6F2Y - chain A; structure by X-ray diffraction, 2.40 A resolution.

# Chain A
Molecule: Ectonucleotide pyrophosphatase/phosphodiesterase family member 3
Organism: Rattus norvegicus
Notes: EC 3.1.4.1, 3.6.1.9
Reference sequence: P97675 (ENPP3_RAT); residues 140-875 here = UniProt positions 140-875
Chain sequence (749 residues; numbered 136 to 884; the number before each row is that of its first residue):
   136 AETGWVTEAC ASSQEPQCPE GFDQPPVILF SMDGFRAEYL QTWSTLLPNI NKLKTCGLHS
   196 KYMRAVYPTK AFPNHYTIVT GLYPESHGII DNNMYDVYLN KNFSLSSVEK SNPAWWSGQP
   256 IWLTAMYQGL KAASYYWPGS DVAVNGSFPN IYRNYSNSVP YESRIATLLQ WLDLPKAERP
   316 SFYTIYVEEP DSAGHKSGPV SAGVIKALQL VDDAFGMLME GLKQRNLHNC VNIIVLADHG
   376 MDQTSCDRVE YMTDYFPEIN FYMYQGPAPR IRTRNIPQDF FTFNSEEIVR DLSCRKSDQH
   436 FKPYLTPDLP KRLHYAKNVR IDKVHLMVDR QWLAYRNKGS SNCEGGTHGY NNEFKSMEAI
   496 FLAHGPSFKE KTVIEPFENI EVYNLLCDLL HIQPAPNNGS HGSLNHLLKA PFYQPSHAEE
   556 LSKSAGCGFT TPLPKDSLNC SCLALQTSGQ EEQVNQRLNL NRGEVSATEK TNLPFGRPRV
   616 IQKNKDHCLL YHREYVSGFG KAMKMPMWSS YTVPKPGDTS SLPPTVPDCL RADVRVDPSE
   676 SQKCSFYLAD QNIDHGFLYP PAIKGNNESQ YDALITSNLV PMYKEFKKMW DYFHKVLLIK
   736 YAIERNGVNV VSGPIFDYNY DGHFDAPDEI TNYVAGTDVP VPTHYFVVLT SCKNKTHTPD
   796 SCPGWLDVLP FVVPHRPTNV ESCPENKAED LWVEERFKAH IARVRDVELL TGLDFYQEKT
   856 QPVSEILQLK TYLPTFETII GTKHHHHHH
Unresolved in the structure: 136-139, 147-150, 474-476, 582-586, 872-884
Differences from the reference sequence: expression tag (136-139, 876-884); variant Val201 (Met in P97675), Asn596 (Ser in P97675), Arg597 (Gly in P97675); engineered mutation Ala206 (Thr in P97675)
Cystine bridges: Cys145-Cys191, Cys153-Cys365, Cys381-Cys478, Cys429-Cys818, Cys562-Cys623, Cys575-Cys679, Cys577-Cys664, Cys787-Cys797
Glycans and other covalent adducts: N-acetylglucosamine (NAG) linked to Asn237, Asn280, Asn289, Asn533, Asn789
Bound ions: Zn2+ site 1: Asp168, Asp373, His374 (together with bis(adenosine)-5'-tetraphosphate); Zn2+ site 2: Asp326, His330, His483 (together with bis(adenosine)-5'-tetraphosphate); Ca2+: Asp752, Asn754, Asp756, His758, Asp760
Ligand contacts: bis(adenosine)-5'-tetraphosphate (B4P): Asp168, Lys205, Ala206, Phe207, Asn227, Asn228, Leu240, Trp272, Pro273, Asp276, Tyr290, Asn292, Tyr321, Glu323, Asp326, His330, Asp373, His374, Thr379, Leu468, Asn477, Cys478, Glu479, Gly480, Gly481, Thr482, His483
Swiss-Prot annotation at these positions:
  - binding site (Zn(2+)): Asp168, Asp326, His330, Asp373, His374, His483
  - binding site (ATP): Lys205, Asn227, Asp276, Tyr290
  - binding site (Ca(2+)): Asp752, Asn754, Asp756, His758, Asp760
  - glycosylation (N-linked (GlcNAc...) asparagine): Asn237, Asn280, Asn289, Asn533, Asn574, Asn594, Asn702, Asn789
What the authors report for this chain:
  - binding site for bis(adenosine)-5'-tetraphosphate: Asn227, Thr379, Asn477 to Gly484
  - mutagenesis - T379V (10-fold), G480A/G481A/G484A: decreased catalytic activity

# Summary
Ligands of chain A: bis(adenosine)-5'-tetraphosphate. N-acetylglucosamine is covalently linked to Asn237,
Asn280, Asn289, Asn533 and Asn789. Asp168, Asp373 and His374 coordinate Zn2+ site 1. UniProt lists 6
Zn2+-binding residues, 4 ATP-binding residues and 5 Ca2+-binding residues. From the paper: a binding site for
bis(adenosine)-5'-tetraphosphate at Asn227, Thr379 and Asn477; T379V and G480A/G481A/G484A reduce catalytic
activity.
Chain A is Ectonucleotide pyrophosphatase/phosphodiesterase family member 3 (Rattus norvegicus); the
structure, Crystal structure of ectonucleotide phosphodiesterase/pyrophosphatase-3 (NPP3) in complex with
Ap4A, was determined by X-ray diffraction (same publication as 6F2T, 6F2V, 6F30 and 6F33).
